Entry 1KEN (X-ray diffraction, 3.50 A resolution); this record covers chains B and F of the 10 polymer chains in the assembly.

Chain B (and F):
Name: hemagglutinin HA2
From: Influenza A virus (A/X-31(H3N2))
Notes: fragment: FAB fragment of antibody; chain F of this document is another copy of the same molecule, construct and numbering; everything in this record applies to it too
UniProt: P03437 (HEMA_IAAIC); residues 1-175 here correspond to UniProt positions 346-520 (UniProt number = residue number + 345)
Chain sequence (175 residues; each row starts with the number of its first residue):
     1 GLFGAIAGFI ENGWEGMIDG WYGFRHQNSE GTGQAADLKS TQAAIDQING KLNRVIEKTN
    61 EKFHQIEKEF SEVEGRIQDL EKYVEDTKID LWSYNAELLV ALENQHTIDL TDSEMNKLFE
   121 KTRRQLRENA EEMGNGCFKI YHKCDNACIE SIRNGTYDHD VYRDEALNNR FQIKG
Curated features (UniProtKB/Swiss-Prot):
  - glycosylation: Asn154 (N-linked (GlcNAc...) asparagine)
Cystine bridges: Cys144-Cys148

Interface between chain B and chain F:
Residue-residue contacts (48):
  Phe3(B) with Leu2(F); Phe3(F), hydrophobic
  Arg54(B) with Leu98(F)
  Asn60(B) with Asp90(F)
  Lys62(B) with Asp86(F), salt bridge; Asp90(F), salt bridge
  His64(B) with Asp79(F), salt bridge
  Gln65(B) with Tyr83(F)
  Ile66(B) with Tyr83(F), hydrophobic
  Lys68(B) with Tyr83(F)
  Glu74(B) with Arg76(F), salt bridge
  Ile77(B) with Arg76(F); Ile77(F), hydrophobic
  Leu80(B) with Leu80(F), hydrophobic
  Glu81(B) with Arg76(F), salt bridge; Leu80(F)
  Val84(B) with Val84(F), hydrophobic
  Glu85(B) with Tyr83(F), hydrogen bond
  Lys88(B) with Tyr83(F), hydrogen bond; Thr87(F)
  Leu91(B) with Leu91(F), hydrophobic
  Trp92(B) with Leu91(F); Tyr94(F), hydrophobic
  Asn95(B) with Tyr94(F), hydrogen bond (backbone-side chain); Asn95(F)
  Leu99(B) with Tyr94(F); Leu98(F), hydrophobic
  Leu102(B) with Leu102(F), hydrophobic
  His106(B) with Gln105(F), hydrogen bond
  Asp109(B) with Leu2(F)
  Leu110(B) with Leu2(F), hydrophobic
  Ser113(B) with Leu2(F), hydrogen bond (side chain-backbone)
  Lys117(B) with Gly1(F), hydrogen bond (side chain-backbone); Leu2(F); Gly4(F)
  Arg124(B) with Phe119(F); Glu131(F), salt bridge; Glu132(F), salt bridge; Gly134(F), hydrogen bond (side chain-backbone)
  Arg127(B) with Glu131(F), salt bridge; Arg170(F)
  Glu128(B) with Arg170(F), salt bridge
  Arg163(B) with Arg170(F); Ile173(F)
  Ala166(B) with Phe171(F), hydrophobic
  Leu167(B) with Phe171(F), hydrophobic; Gln172(F)
  Phe171(B) with Phe171(F), hydrophobic
Interface residues without a listed pair, chain B (37 interface residues in all): Phe70, Arg123, Gln125, His159, Asp164
Interface residues without a listed pair, chain F (32 interface residues in all): Arg123, Asn135, Tyr141, Asn169, Gly175

Summary:
37 residues of chain B and 32 residues of chain F are in contact, with 7 hydrogen bonds and 9 salt bridges.
Polar pairs include Lys62(B)-Asp86(F), Lys62(B)-Asp90(F) and His64(B)-Asp79(F).
Chain B and chain F are both hemagglutinin HA2 (Influenza A virus (A/X-31(H3N2))); the structure, Influenza
virus hemagglutinin complexed with an antibody that prevents the hemagglutinin low ph fusogenic transition,
was determined by X-ray diffraction.
